PDB entry 8YLU | electron microscopy, 2.80 A resolution | chains C and E of the 6 polymer chains in the assembly

Chain C:
Molecule: DNA topoisomerase (ATP-hydrolyzing)
Source organism: Salmonella phage Chi
Notes: EC 5.6.2.2
UniProtKB: A0A346FJ89 (A0A346FJ89_BPT6); numbering as in UniProt (aligned over 1-605)
Chain sequence (611 residues; row label = number of the first residue in the row):
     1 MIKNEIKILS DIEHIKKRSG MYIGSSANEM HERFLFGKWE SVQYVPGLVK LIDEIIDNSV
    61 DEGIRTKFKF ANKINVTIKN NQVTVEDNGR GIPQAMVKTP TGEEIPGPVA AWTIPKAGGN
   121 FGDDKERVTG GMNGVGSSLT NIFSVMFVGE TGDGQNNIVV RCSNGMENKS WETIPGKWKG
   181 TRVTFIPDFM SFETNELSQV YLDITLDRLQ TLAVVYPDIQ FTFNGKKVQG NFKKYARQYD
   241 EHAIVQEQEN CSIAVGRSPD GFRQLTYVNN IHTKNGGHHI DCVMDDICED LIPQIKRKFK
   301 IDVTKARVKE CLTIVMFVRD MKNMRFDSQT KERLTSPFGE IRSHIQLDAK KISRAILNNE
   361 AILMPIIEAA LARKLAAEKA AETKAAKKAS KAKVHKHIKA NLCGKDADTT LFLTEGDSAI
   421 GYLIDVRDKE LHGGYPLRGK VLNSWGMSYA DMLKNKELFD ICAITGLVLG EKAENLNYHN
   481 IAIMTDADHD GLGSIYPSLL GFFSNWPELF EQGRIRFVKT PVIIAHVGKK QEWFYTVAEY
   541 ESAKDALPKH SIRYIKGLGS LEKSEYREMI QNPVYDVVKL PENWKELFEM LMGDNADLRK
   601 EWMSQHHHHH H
Not modelled in the structure: 1-392, 606-611
Construct notes: expression tag (606-611)

Chain E:
Molecule: 22-nt DNA strand
Sequence (22 nucleotides; numbered 1 to 22; the number before each row is that of its first residue):
     1 TGTGTGTATA TATACACATA TA

How chain C and chain E interact:
Residue-residue contacts (22):
  Lys396(C) with DT11(E), phosphate contact; DA12(E), salt bridge to the phosphate
  Glu415(C) with DT9(E), phosphate contact; DA10(E), sugar contact
  Gly416(C) with DA10(E), phosphate contact; DT11(E), phosphate contact
  Asp417(C) with DA10(E), phosphate contact; DT11(E), hydrogen bond to the phosphate; DA12(E), phosphate contact
  Ser418(C) with DT11(E), hydrogen bond to the phosphate
  Arg438(C) with DA10(E), base contact; DT11(E), sugar contact; DA12(E), sugar contact
  Gly439(C) with DT9(E), base contact; DA10(E), sugar contact
  Lys440(C) with DA8(E), base contact; DT9(E), hydrogen bond to the base
  Asp486(C) with DA10(E), phosphate contact
  Asp490(C) with DA8(E), sugar contact; DT9(E), sugar contact
  Lys556(C) with DT9(E), salt bridge to the phosphate; DA10(E), salt bridge to the phosphate
Interface residues without a listed pair, chain C (12 interface residues in all): Asp488

Summary:
Chain C and chain E form an interface of 12 and 5 residues respectively, with 3 hydrogen bonds and 3 salt
bridges. Polar contacts include Lys440(C)-DT9(E), Asp417(C)-DT11(E) and Ser418(C)-DT11(E).
Here chain C is DNA topoisomerase (ATP-hydrolyzing) (Salmonella phage Chi) and chain E is a 22-nt DNA strand.
Entry 8YLU (structure of phage T6 topoisomerase II central domain bound with DNA) was determined by electron
microscopy, deposited together with 8YO3, 8YO4, 8YO5, 8YO7, 8YOD and 8YON.
